Entry 7S4Q (electron microscopy, 3.12 A resolution); this record covers chains A and F of the 6 polymer chains in the assembly.

# Chain A
Protein: EncA
Source organism: Myxococcus xanthus
UniProtKB: Q1D6H4 (Q1D6H4_MYXXD); residues -7 to 286 here correspond to UniProt positions 1-294 (UniProt number = residue number + 8)
Sequence (294 residues; numbered -7 to 286; the number before each row is that of its first residue; numbers below 1 keep their minus sign (Met-7 is residue -7)):
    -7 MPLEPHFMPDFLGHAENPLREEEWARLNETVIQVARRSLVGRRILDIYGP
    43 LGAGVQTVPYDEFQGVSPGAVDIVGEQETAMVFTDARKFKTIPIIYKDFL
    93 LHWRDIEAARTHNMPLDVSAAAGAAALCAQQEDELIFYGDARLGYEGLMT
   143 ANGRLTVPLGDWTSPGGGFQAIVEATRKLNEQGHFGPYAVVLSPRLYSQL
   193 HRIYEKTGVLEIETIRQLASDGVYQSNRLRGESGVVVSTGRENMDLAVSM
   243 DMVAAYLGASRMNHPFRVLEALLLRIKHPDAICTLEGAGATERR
Not modelled in the structure: -7 to 0, 278-286

# Chain F
Protein: EncC targeting peptide
Source organism: Myxococcus xanthus
UniProtKB: Q1D3Y8 (Q1D3Y8_MYXXD); residues 2-13 here correspond to UniProt positions 105-116 (UniProt number = residue number + 103)
Sequence (12 residues; row label = number of the first residue in the row):
     2 PEKRLTVGSLRR

# Interface between chain A and chain F
Contacting residue pairs (28; chain A residue first):
  Ile24(A) with Val8(F)
  Ala27(A) with Val8(F), hydrophobic
  Arg28(A) with Thr7(F); Val8(F)
  Leu31(A) with Leu11(F)
  Arg34(A) with Val8(F); Gly9(F); Leu11(F)
  Arg35(A) with Leu11(F); Arg12(F), hydrogen bond (backbone-side chain); Arg13(F)
  Ile36(A) with Arg13(F), hydrogen bond (backbone-side chain)
  Leu37(A) with Arg13(F), hydrogen bond (backbone-side chain)
  Asp38(A) with Arg13(F), salt bridge
  Ile39(A) with Leu6(F), hydrophobic
  Pro42(A) with Lys4(F); Leu6(F), hydrophobic
  Leu43(A) with Lys4(F)
  Gly44(A) with Lys4(F)
  Asp213(A) with Arg12(F), salt bridge
  Tyr216(A) with Arg12(F), hydrogen bond
  Thr231(A) with Arg13(F), hydrogen bond
  Val240(A) with Leu6(F), hydrophobic
  Asp243(A) with Leu6(F); Thr7(F), hydrogen bond (side chain-backbone); Val8(F), hydrogen bond (side chain-backbone); Gly9(F)
  Met244(A) with Thr7(F)
Also at the interface, not in a pair above, chain F (9 interface residues in all): Ser10

# Summary
Chain A and chain F form an interface of 19 and 9 residues respectively; the contacts include 7 hydrogen bonds
and 2 salt bridges. Among the polar pairs are Asp38(A)-Arg13(F), Asp213(A)-Arg12(F) and Arg35(A)-Arg12(F).
Chain A is EncA and chain F is EncC targeting peptide, both from Myxococcus xanthus; the structure, M. xanthus
encapsulin EncA bound to EncC targeting peptide, was determined by electron microscopy together with 7S2T from
the same study.
